7RMG - chains A and B of the 6 polymer chains in the assembly; structure by electron microscopy, 3.00 A resolution.

Chain A:
Protein: Guanine nucleotide-binding protein G(s) subunit alpha isoforms short, with certain residues mutated to match Guanine nucleotide-binding protein G(q) subunit
From: Homo sapiens
UniProt: P63092 (GNAS2_HUMAN); the construct has insertions or renumbered stretches relative to UniProt, so the offset changes along the chain: 26-56 = UniProt 26-56; 188-195 = UniProt 57-64; 204-253 = UniProt 204-253; 264-394 = UniProt 264-394
Sequence (229 residues; each row starts with the number of its first residue; note: 141 numbers in that range are skipped by the numbering (no residue carries them; nothing is unmodelled there)):
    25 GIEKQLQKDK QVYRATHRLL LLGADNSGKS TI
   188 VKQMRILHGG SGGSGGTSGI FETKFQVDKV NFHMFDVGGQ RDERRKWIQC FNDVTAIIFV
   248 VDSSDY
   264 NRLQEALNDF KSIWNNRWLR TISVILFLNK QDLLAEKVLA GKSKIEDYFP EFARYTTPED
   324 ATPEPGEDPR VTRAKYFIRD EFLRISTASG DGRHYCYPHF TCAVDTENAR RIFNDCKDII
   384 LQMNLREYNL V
Unresolved in the structure: 188-206, 304-310, 322-331
Sequence notes: expression tag (25); engineered mutation Asp49 (Gly in P63092), Asn50 (Glu in P63092), Asp249 (Ala in P63092), Asp252 (Ser in P63092), Asp272 (Leu in P63092), Ala372 (Ile in P63092), Ile375 (Val in P63092), Lys380 (Arg in P63092), Leu384 (Gln in P63092), Gln385 (Arg in P63092), Asn387 (His in P63092), Glu390 (Gln in P63092), Asn392 (Glu in P63092), Val394 (Leu in P63092); linker (196-203)

Chain B:
Protein: Guanine nucleotide-binding protein G(I)/G(S)/G(T) subunit beta-1
From: Homo sapiens
UniProt: P62873 (GBB1_HUMAN); residues 2-340 here = UniProt positions 2-340
Sequence (370 residues; numbered -29 to 340; the number before each row is that of its first residue; numbers below 1 keep their minus sign (Met-29 is residue -29)):
   -29 MHHHHHHLEV LFQGPEDQVD PRLIDGKGSS GSELDQLRQE AEQLKNQIRD ARKACADATL
    31 SQITNNIDPV GRIQMRTRRT LRGHLAKIYA MHWGTDSRLL VSASQDGKLI IWDSYTTNKV
    91 HAIPLRSSWV MTCAYAPSGN YVACGGLDNI CSIYNLKTRE GNVRVSRELA GHTGYLSCCR
   151 FLDDNQIVTS SGDTTCALWD IETGQQTTTF TGHTGDVMSL SLAPDTRLFV SGACDASAKL
   211 WDVREGMCRQ TFTGHESDIN AICFFPNGNA FATGSDDATC RLFDLRADQE LMTYSHDNII
   271 CGITSVSFSK SGRLLLAGYD DFNCNVWDAL KADRAGVLAG HDNRVSCLGV TDDGMAVATG
   331 SWDSFLKIWN
Unresolved in the structure: -29 to 13, 128-132
Sequence notes: initiating methionine (-29); expression tag (-28 to 1)
Swiss-Prot annotation at these positions:
  - modified residue: Ser2 (N-acetylserine), His266 (Phosphohistidine)

How chain A and chain B interact:
Contacting residue pairs - 43 pairs, chain A then chain B:
  Ile26(A) with Lys89(B); Ala92(B), hydrophobic
  Leu30(A) with Lys78(B); Lys89(B)
  Asp33(A) with Lys78(B), salt bridge
  Lys34(A) with Leu55(B)
  Tyr37(A) with Leu55(B), hydrophobic; Ala56(B); Asp76(B)
  Ile207(A) with Trp99(B), hydrophobic
  Phe222(A) with Trp99(B), hydrophobic
  Gly226(A) with Asn119(B); Thr143(B)
  Gln227(A) with Leu117(B); Asn119(B), hydrogen bond; Tyr145(B)
  Arg228(A) with Gly162(B), hydrogen bond (side chain-backbone); Asp163(B); Thr164(B); Asp186(B)
  Arg232(A) with Cys204(B); Asp228(B), salt bridge
  Lys233(A) with Tyr145(B); Met188(B); Cys204(B); Asp228(B); Asn230(B); Asp246(B), salt bridge
  Trp234(A) with Met101(B), hydrophobic; Leu117(B), hydrophobic; Tyr145(B)
  Gln236(A) with Lys57(B); Tyr59(B); Arg314(B); Trp332(B)
  Cys237(A) with Lys57(B), hydrogen bond (backbone-side chain); Tyr59(B); Gln75(B); Trp99(B); Met101(B), hydrophobic
  Asn239(A) with Trp332(B)
  Asp240(A) with Lys57(B), salt bridge
  Trp281(A) with Arg314(B)
Other interface residues (no listed pair), chain A (20 interface residues in all): Glu209, Phe238
Other interface residues (no listed pair), chain B (31 interface residues in all): Gly53, Ile80, His91, Gly144, Asp290

Overview:
20 residues of chain A face 31 of chain B across their interface; the contacts include 3 hydrogen bonds and 4
salt bridges. Polar pairs include Asp33(A)-Lys78(B), Arg232(A)-Asp228(B) and Lys233(A)-Asp246(B).
Here chain A is Guanine nucleotide-binding protein G(s) subunit alpha isoforms short, with certain residues
mutated to match Guanine nucleotide-binding protein G(q) subunit and chain B is Guanine nucleotide-binding
protein G(I)/G(S)/G(T) subunit beta-1, both from Homo sapiens. Entry 7RMG (Substance P bound to active human
neurokinin 1 receptor in complex with miniGs/q70) was determined by electron microscopy, deposited together
with 7RMH and 7RMI.
